PDB entry 8EVD | X-ray diffraction, 2.00 A resolution | chains A and D of the 4 polymer chains in the assembly

[Chain A]
Protein: Nanobody VHH101
From: Vicugna pacos
Notes: antibody fragment or engineered binder
Sequence (152 residues; row label = number of the first residue in the row):
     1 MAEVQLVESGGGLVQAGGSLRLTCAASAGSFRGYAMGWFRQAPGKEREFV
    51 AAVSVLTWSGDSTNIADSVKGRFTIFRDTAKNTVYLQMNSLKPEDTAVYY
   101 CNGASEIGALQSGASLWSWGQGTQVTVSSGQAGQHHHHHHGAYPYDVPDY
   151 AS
Unresolved in the structure: 1-3, 129-152
Cystine bridges: Cys24-Cys101

[Chain D]
Protein: CFTR inhibitory factor
From: Pseudomonas aeruginosa PA14
UniProtKB: A0A0M3KL26 (A0A0M3KL26_PSEAB); residues 25-325 here correspond to UniProt positions 1-301 (UniProt number = residue number - 24)
Sequence (301 residues; numbered 25 to 325; the number before each row is that of its first residue):
    25 AEEFPVPNGFESAYREVDGVKLHYVKGGQGPLVMLVHGFGQTWYEWHQLM
    75 PELAKRFTVIAPDLPGLGQSEPPKTGYSGEQVAVYLHKLARQFSPDRPFD
   125 LVAHDIGIWNTYPMVVKNQADIARLVYMEAPIPDARIYRFPAFTAQGESL
   175 VWHFSFFAADDRLAETLIAGKERFFLEHFIKSHASNTEVFSERLLDLYAR
   225 SYAKPHSLNASFEYYRALNESVRQNAELAKTRLQMPTMTLAGGGHGGMGT
   275 FQLEQMKAYAEDVEGHVLPGCGHWLPEECAAPMNRLVIDFLSRGRHHHHH
   325 H
Unresolved in the structure: 25, 320-325
Cystine bridges: Cys295-Cys303

[Interface between chain A and chain D]
Residue-residue contacts - 5 pairs, chain A then chain D:
  Arg21(A) - Glu244(D)  salt bridge
  Gly71(A) - Lys254(D)
  Phe76(A) - Arg247(D)
  Ala80(A) - Asp184(D)
  Asn89(A) - Glu251(D)  hydrogen bond

[In short]
The chain A/chain D interface involves 5 residues from each chain; the contacts include 1 hydrogen bond and 1
salt bridge. Polar pairs include Arg21(A)-Glu244(D) and Asn89(A)-Glu251(D).
Here chain A is Nanobody VHH101 (Vicugna pacos) and chain D is CFTR inhibitory factor (Pseudomonas aeruginosa
PA14). Entry 8EVD (Crystal Structure of Nanobody VHH101 Bound to Its Antigen PA14 Cif) was determined by X-ray
diffraction.
